8GLT - chains N and V of the 48 polymer chains in the assembly; structure by electron microscopy, 6.50 A resolution (low resolution: residue-level contacts below are approximate; hydrogen-bond / salt-bridge calls are withheld).

# Chain N (and V)
Name: C2-chlorophyll-comp_O32-15_ctermHis, polyalanine model
Source organism: synthetic construct
Notes: chain V of this document is another copy of the same molecule, construct and numbering; everything in this record applies to it too
Sequence (253 residues; numbered -2 to 242 plus 8 insertion-coded residues; the number before each row is that of its first residue; a row labelled like 155A-155E holds insertion residues (155A, then the next letters in order); numbers below 1 keep their minus sign (Met-2 is residue -2)):
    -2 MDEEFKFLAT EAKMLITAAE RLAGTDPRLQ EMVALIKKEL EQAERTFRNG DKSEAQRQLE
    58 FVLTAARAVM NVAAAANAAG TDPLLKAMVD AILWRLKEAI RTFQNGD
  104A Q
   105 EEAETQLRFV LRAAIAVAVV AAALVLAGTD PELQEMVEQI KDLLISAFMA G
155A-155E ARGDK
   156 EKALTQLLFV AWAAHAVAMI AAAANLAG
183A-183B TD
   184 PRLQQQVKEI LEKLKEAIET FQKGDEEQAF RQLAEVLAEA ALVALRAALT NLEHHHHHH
Disordered / not traced: -2 to 0, 104A, 155A-155E, 183A-183B, 235-242

# Chain N / chain V interface
Contacting residue pairs (33; chain N residue first):
  Phe4(N) - Leu159(V)
  Thr7(N) - Thr160(V)
  Glu8(N) - Leu163(V)
  Met11(N) - Phe213(V)
  Met11(N) - Ala217(V)
  Thr14(N) - Arg214(V)
  Ala15(N) - Ala217(V)
  Ala15(N) - Ala221(V)
  Arg18(N) - Glu218(V)
  Arg18(N) - Ala221(V)
  Leu19(N) - Ala221(V)
  Asn74(N) - Leu228(V)
  Val129(N) - Ala231(V)
  Leu130(N) - Ala231(V)
  Ala131(N) - Ala231(V)
  Leu159(N) - Phe4(V)
  Thr160(N) - Thr7(V)
  Leu163(N) - Glu8(V)
  Asn180(N) - Leu181(V)
  Leu181(N) - Asn180(V)
  Leu181(N) - Leu181(V)
  Phe213(N) - Met11(V)
  Arg214(N) - Thr14(V)
  Ala217(N) - Met11(V)
  Ala217(N) - Ala15(V)
  Glu218(N) - Arg18(V)
  Ala221(N) - Ala15(V)
  Ala221(N) - Arg18(V)
  Ala221(N) - Leu19(V)
  Leu228(N) - Asn74(V)
  Ala231(N) - Val129(V)
  Ala231(N) - Leu130(V)
  Ala231(N) - Ala131(V)
Also at the interface, not in a pair above, chain N (25 interface residues in all): Asn234
Also at the interface, not in a pair above, chain V (26 interface residues in all): Leu232, Asn234

# Overview
25 residues of chain N face 26 of chain V across their interface.
Both chains are C2-chlorophyll-comp_O32-15_ctermHis, polyalanine model (synthetic construct). Entry 8GLT
(Backbone model of de novo-designed chlorophyll-binding nanocage O32-15) was determined by electron microscopy
together with 7UNI from the same study.
